Entry 8AB1 (X-ray diffraction, 2.77 A resolution); this record covers chains B and D of the 4 polymer chains in the assembly.

== Chain B (and D) ==
Molecule: Type II secretion system protein M
Organism: Klebsiella oxytoca
Notes: chain D of this document is another copy of the same molecule, construct and numbering; everything in this record applies to it too
UniProt: A0A8B2TA77 (A0A8B2TA77_KLEOX); residues 3-79 here correspond to UniProt positions 81-157 (UniProt number = residue number + 78)
Sequence (77 residues; numbered 3 to 79; the number before each row is that of its first residue):
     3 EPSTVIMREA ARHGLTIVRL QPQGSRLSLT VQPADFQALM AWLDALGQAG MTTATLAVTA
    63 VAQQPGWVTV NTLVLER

== How chain B and chain D interact ==
Pairs across the interface - 17 pairs, chain B then chain D:
  Glu-3(B) / Arg-21(D)
  Glu-3(B) / Gln-23(D)
  Ser-5(B) / Gln-23(D)  hydrogen bond
  Thr-6(B) / Val-20(D)
  Thr-6(B) / Arg-21(D)  hydrogen bond
  Met-9(B) / Met-9(D)  hydrophobic
  Met-9(B) / Ile-19(D)
  Met-9(B) / Val-20(D)
  Arg-10(B) / Val-20(D)
  Ala-13(B) / Thr-18(D)
  Thr-18(B) / Ala-13(D)
  Ile-19(B) / Met-9(D)
  Val-20(B) / Thr-6(D)
  Val-20(B) / Met-9(D)
  Arg-21(B) / Glu-3(D)
  Arg-21(B) / Thr-6(D)
  Gln-34(B) / Ala-13(D)
Interface residues without a listed pair, chain B (12 interface residues in all): Leu-22
Interface residues without a listed pair, chain D (12 interface residues in all): Ser-5, Leu-22, Gln-34

== In short ==
The chain B/chain D interface involves 12 residues from each chain, with 2 hydrogen bonds. Among the polar
pairs are Ser-5(B)/Gln-23(D) and Thr-6(B)/Arg-21(D).
Both chains are Type II secretion system protein M (Klebsiella oxytoca). Entry 8AB1 (Crystal structure of the
PulL-PulM C-terminal domain heterocomplex) was determined by X-ray diffraction.
